Entry 6RI7 (electron microscopy, 3.90 A resolution); this record covers chains A and B of the 10 polymer chains in the assembly.

[Chain A (and B)]
Protein: DNA-directed RNA polymerase subunit alpha
From: Escherichia coli (strain K12)
Notes: EC 2.7.7.6; chain B of this document is another copy of the same molecule, construct and numbering; everything in this record applies to it too
UniProtKB: P0A7Z4 (RPOA_ECOLI); numbering as in UniProt (aligned over 1-329)
Sequence (329 residues; each row starts with the number of its first residue):
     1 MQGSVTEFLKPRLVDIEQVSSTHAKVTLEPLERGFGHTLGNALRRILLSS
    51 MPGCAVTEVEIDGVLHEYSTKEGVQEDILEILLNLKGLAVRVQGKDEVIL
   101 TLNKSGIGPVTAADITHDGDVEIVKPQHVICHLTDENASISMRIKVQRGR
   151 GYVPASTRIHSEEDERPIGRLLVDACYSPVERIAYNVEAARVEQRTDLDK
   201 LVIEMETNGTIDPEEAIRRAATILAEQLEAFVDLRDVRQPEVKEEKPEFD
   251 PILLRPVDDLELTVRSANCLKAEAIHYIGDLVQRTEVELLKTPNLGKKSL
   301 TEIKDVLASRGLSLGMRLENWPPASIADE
Disordered / not traced: 1-6, 235-329 (chain B: 1-3, 233-329)
UniProt features mapped onto this chain:
  - region: Glu162 to Glu165 (Required for interaction with Crp at class II promoters)
  - modified residue: Arg265 (ADP-ribosylarginine), Lys297 (N6-acetyllysine), Lys298 (N6-acetyllysine)

[How chain A and chain B interact]
Contacting residue pairs (44):
  Glu7(A) - Arg150(B)  salt bridge
  Phe8(A) - Arg150(B)
  Lys10(A) - Glu226(B)  salt bridge
  Pro11(A) - Gln227(B)
  Pro11(A) - Ala230(B)
  Leu13(A) - Phe231(B)  hydrophobic
  Leu28(A) - Phe231(B)  hydrophobic
  Gly34(A) - Arg45(B)
  Phe35(A) - Ser50(B)
  Phe35(A) - Gln227(B)
  His37(A) - Arg45(B)
  Thr38(A) - Arg45(B)  hydrogen bond
  Thr38(A) - Ile46(B)
  Asn41(A) - Asn41(B)
  Ala42(A) - Thr38(B)
  Arg45(A) - Gly34(B)
  Arg45(A) - Thr38(B)
  Ile46(A) - Phe35(B)  hydrophobic
  Ser49(A) - Phe35(B)
  Ser50(A) - Phe8(B)
  Gly149(A) - Val5(B)
  Arg150(A) - Val5(B)
  Arg150(A) - Glu7(B)  hydrogen bond (side chain-backbone)
  Arg150(A) - Phe8(B)
  Arg218(A) - Phe231(B)  hydrogen bond (side chain-backbone)
  Arg218(A) - Val232(B)
  Arg219(A) - Thr6(B)
  Ala221(A) - Phe231(B)  hydrophobic
  Thr222(A) - Val232(B)
  Ile223(A) - Phe8(B)  hydrophobic
  Ile223(A) - Phe35(B)  hydrophobic
  Leu224(A) - Leu228(B)  hydrophobic
  Glu226(A) - Lys10(B)
  Gln227(A) - Phe35(B)
  Leu228(A) - Leu39(B)  hydrophobic
  Leu228(A) - Leu224(B)  hydrophobic
  Phe231(A) - Leu28(B)  hydrophobic
  Phe231(A) - Leu43(B)  hydrophobic
  Phe231(A) - Ile217(B)  hydrophobic
  Val232(A) - Arg218(B)
  Val232(A) - Ala221(B)  hydrophobic
  Asp233(A) - Glu214(B)
  Leu234(A) - Val14(B)  hydrophobic
  Leu234(A) - Glu214(B)
Other interface residues (no listed pair), chain A (34 interface residues in all): Arg33, Leu39, Arg148
Other interface residues (no listed pair), chain B (35 interface residues in all): Ser4, His37, Ala42, Tyr152, Thr222, Ile223, Glu229

[Overview]
Chain A and chain B form an interface of 34 and 35 residues respectively, with 3 hydrogen bonds and 2 salt
bridges. Among the polar pairs are Glu7(A)-Arg150(B), Lys10(A)-Glu226(B) and Thr38(A)-Arg45(B).
Both chains are DNA-directed RNA polymerase subunit alpha (Escherichia coli (strain K12)). Entry 6RI7 (Cryo-EM
structure of E. coli RNA polymerase elongation complex bound to GreB transcription factor) was determined by
electron microscopy together with 6RH3, 6RI9, 6RIN and 6RIP from the same study.
